Entry 3F95 (X-ray diffraction, 1.80 A resolution); this record covers chain A.

# Chain A
Protein: Beta-glucosidase
Source organism: Pseudoalteromonas sp
UniProt: Q0QJA3 (Q0QJA3_9GAMM); residues 630-813 here correspond to UniProt positions 657-840 (UniProt number = residue number + 27)
Sequence (193 residues; each row starts with the number of its first residue):
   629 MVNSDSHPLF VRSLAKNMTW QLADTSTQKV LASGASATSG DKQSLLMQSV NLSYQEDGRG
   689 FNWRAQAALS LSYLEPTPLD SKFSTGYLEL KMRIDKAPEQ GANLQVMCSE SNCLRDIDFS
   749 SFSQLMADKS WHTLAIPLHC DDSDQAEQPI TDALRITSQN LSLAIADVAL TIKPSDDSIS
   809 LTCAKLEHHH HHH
Unresolved in the structure: 629-631, 769-775, 814-821
Differences from the reference sequence: expression tag (629, 814-821)
Disulfide bonds: Cys-736/Cys-741, Cys-768/Cys-811

# Overview
Chain A is Beta-glucosidase (Pseudoalteromonas sp); the structure, Crystal Structure of Extra C-terminal
Domain (X) of Exo-1,3/1,4-beta-glucanase (ExoP) from Pseudoalteromonas sp. BB1, was determined by X-ray
diffraction (same publication as 3RRX, 3USZ and 3UT0).
